PDB entry 6BVK | X-ray diffraction, 1.80 A resolution | chains A and B of the 3 polymer chains in the assembly

== Chain A ==
Protein: GTPase HRas
Source organism: Homo sapiens
Notes: engineered mutation(s): Y64A
Reference sequence: P01112 (RASH_HUMAN); residues 1-166 here = UniProt positions 1-166
Amino-acid sequence (167 residues; each row starts with the number of its first residue; numbering starts at 0):
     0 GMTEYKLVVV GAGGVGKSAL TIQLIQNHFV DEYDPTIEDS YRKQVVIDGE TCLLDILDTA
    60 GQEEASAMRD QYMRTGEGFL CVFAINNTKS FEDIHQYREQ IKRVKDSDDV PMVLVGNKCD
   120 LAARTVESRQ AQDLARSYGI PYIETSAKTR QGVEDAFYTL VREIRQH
Not modelled in the structure: 0
Differences from the reference sequence: expression tag (0); conflict Ala-64 (Tyr in P01112)
Modified positions: Cys-51 (S-hydroxycysteine; CSO)
Swiss-Prot annotation at these positions:
  - region: His-166 (Hypervariable region)
  - motif: Tyr-32 to Tyr-40 (Effector region)
  - binding site (GTP): Gly-13 to Ala-18, Val-29 to Thr-35, Ala-59, Gly-60, Asn-116 to Asp-119, Ser-145 to Lys-147
  - modified residue: Met-1 (N-acetylmethionine), Thr-2 (N-acetylthreonine), Cys-118 (S-nitrosocysteine)
  - glycosylation: Thr-35 (Microbial infection: O-linked (Glc) threonine)
  - natural variant: Gly-12 (G12A: In CSTLO; G12C: In CSTLO; G12D: In CSTLO; G12E: In CSTLO; G12S: In CSTLO and CMEMS; G12V: In CSTLO, bladder carcinoma and CMEMS), Gly-13 (G13C: In CSTLO; G13D: In CSTLO; G13R: In SFM), Gln-22 (Q22K: In CMEMS), Glu-37 (E37EE: In CSTLO), Thr-58 (T58I: In CSTLO), Gln-61 (Q61K: In NMTC2; Q61L: In melanoma), Glu-63 (E63K: In CMEMS), Ser-89 (S89C: Found in a patient with severe fetal hydrops and pleural effusion; uncertain significance), Lys-117 (K117R: In CSTLO), Ala-146 (A146T: In CSTLO; A146V: In CSTLO)
  - mutagenesis: Ser-17 (S17N: Dominant negative. Prevents PLCE1 EGF-induced recruitment to plasma membrane. No effect on subcellular location of isoform 2), Asn-26 (N26G: Loss of interaction with PLCE1; when associated with V-12), Val-29 (V29A: No effect on interaction with PLCE1; when associated with V-12), Tyr-32 (Y32F: Loss of interaction and recruitment to plasma membrane of PLCE1; when associated with V-12), Pro-34 (P34G: No effect on interaction with PLCE1; when associated with V-12), Thr-35 (T35S: Loss of interaction with PLCE1; when associated with V-12), Glu-37 (E37G: No effect on interaction with PLCE1; when associated with V-12), Asp-38 (D38N: No effect on interaction with PLCE1; when associated with V-12), Ser-39 (S39C: No effect on interaction with PLCE1; when associated with V-12), Ala-59 (A59T: Loss of GTPase activity and creation of an autophosphorylation site), Gln-61 (Q61I: Moderately increased transformation of cultured cell lines; Q61R: Promotes interaction with SHOC2 and PP1C; Q61V: Strongly increased transformation of cultured cell lines), Ala-83 (A83T: GTP-binding activity reduced by factor of 30), 4 further mutagenesis entries in UniProt
Bound ions: Mg2+: Ser-17, Thr-35 (together with GMP-PNP)
Residues lining bound ligands: GMP-PNP (GNP; phosphoaminophosphonic acid-guanylate ester): Ala-11, Gly-12, Gly-13, Val-14, Gly-15, Lys-16, Ser-17, Ala-18, Phe-28, Val-29, Asp-30, Glu-31, Tyr-32, Asp-33, Pro-34, Thr-35, Thr-58, Ala-59, Gly-60, Gln-61, Asn-116, Lys-117, Asp-119, Leu-120, Ser-145, Ala-146, Lys-147

== Chain B ==
Protein: Son of sevenless homolog 1
Source organism: Homo sapiens
Reference sequence: Q07889 (SOS1_HUMAN); numbering as in UniProt (aligned over 566-1046)
Amino-acid sequence (482 residues; each row starts with the number of its first residue):
   565 GQMRLPSADV YRFAEPDSEE NIIFEENMQP KAGIPIIKAG TVIKLIERLT YHMYADPNFV
   625 RTFLTTYRSF CKPQELLSLI IERFEIPEPE PTEADRIAIE NGDQPLSAEL KRFRKEYIQP
   685 VQLRVLNVCR HWVEHHFYDF ERDAYLLQRM EEFIGTVRGK AMKKWVESIT KIIQRKKIAR
   745 DNGPGHNITF QSSPPTVEWH ISRPGHIETF DLLTLHPIEI ARQLTLLESD LYRAVQPSEL
   805 VGSVWTKEDK EINSPNLLKM IRHTTNLTLW FEKCIVETEN LEERVAVVSR IIEILQVFQE
   865 LNNFNGVLEV VSAMNSSPVY RLDHTFEQIP SRQKKILEEA HELSEDHYKK YLAKLRSINP
   925 PCVPFFGIYL TNILKTEEGN PEVLKRHGKE LINFSKRRKV AEITGEIQQY QNQPYCLRVE
   985 SDIKRFFENL NPMGNSMEKE FTDYLFNKSL EIEPRNPKPL PRFPKKYSYP LKSPGVRPSN
  1045 PR
Not modelled in the structure: 591-596, 744-750
Differences from the reference sequence: expression tag (565)
Residues lining bound ligands: EAV (N-{1-[(5-chloro-1H-indol-3-yl)methyl]piperidin-4-yl}-6-methyl-L-tryptophanamide): Met-878, Asn-879, Tyr-884, Asp-887, Phe-890, Lys-898, Leu-901, Glu-902, His-905

== How chain A and chain B interact ==
Pairs across the interface (63; chain A residue first):
  Met-1(A) / Arg-920(B)
  Gln-22(A) / Thr-753(B)
  Ile-24(A) / Asn-976(B)
  Gln-25(A) / Ile-752(B)
  Gln-25(A) / Asn-976(B)
  Asn-26(A) / Asn-751(B)
  Asn-26(A) / Ile-752(B)
  Asn-26(A) / Thr-753(B)  hydrogen bond (backbone-backbone)
  Asn-26(A) / Phe-754(B)
  Asn-26(A) / Pro-978(B)
  His-27(A) / Asn-751(B)  hydrogen bond (side chain-backbone)
  Glu-31(A) / Arg-739(B)
  Asp-33(A) / Arg-694(B)  hydrogen bond (backbone-side chain)
  Asp-33(A) / Ser-732(B)
  Asp-33(A) / Ile-736(B)
  Asp-33(A) / Arg-739(B)  salt bridge
  Pro-34(A) / Arg-694(B)
  Pro-34(A) / Trp-729(B)  hydrogen bond (backbone-side chain)
  Pro-34(A) / Ser-732(B)
  Thr-35(A) / Trp-729(B)  hydrogen bond (backbone-side chain)
  Ile-36(A) / Leu-687(B)
  Ile-36(A) / Leu-690(B)
  Ile-36(A) / Asn-691(B)
  Ile-36(A) / Trp-729(B)
  Glu-37(A) / Ala-619(B)
  Glu-37(A) / Pro-621(B)
  Glu-37(A) / Asn-691(B)  hydrogen bond (backbone-side chain)
  Glu-37(A) / His-695(B)
  Asp-38(A) / Arg-694(B)  salt bridge
  Asp-38(A) / His-695(B)  salt bridge
  Ser-39(A) / Pro-621(B)
  Ser-39(A) / Asn-622(B)
  Arg-41(A) / Gln-973(B)
  Lys-42(A) / Gln-973(B)
  Gln-43(A) / Leu-919(B)  hydrogen bond (side chain-backbone)
  Gln-43(A) / Arg-920(B)
  Gln-43(A) / Ile-922(B)  hydrogen bond (side chain-backbone)
  Gln-43(A) / Pro-924(B)
  Gln-43(A) / Gln-973(B)  hydrogen bond (backbone-side chain)
  Gln-43(A) / Tyr-974(B)  hydrogen bond
  Val-44(A) / Asn-923(B)
  Val-45(A) / Ser-921(B)
  Val-45(A) / Ile-922(B)
  Val-45(A) / Asn-923(B)  hydrogen bond (backbone-side chain)
  Thr-50(A) / Arg-920(B)
  Thr-50(A) / Ser-921(B)  hydrogen bond (side chain-backbone)
  Leu-56(A) / Pro-621(B)  hydrophobic
  Gln-61(A) / Lys-728(B)  hydrogen bond
  Gln-61(A) / Trp-729(B)
  Glu-63(A) / Ala-725(B)
  Glu-63(A) / Lys-728(B)  salt bridge
  Glu-63(A) / Trp-729(B)
  Ala-66(A) / Lys-679(B)
  Met-67(A) / Pro-684(B)  hydrophobic
  Met-67(A) / Leu-687(B)  hydrophobic
  Met-67(A) / Arg-688(B)
  Gln-70(A) / Met-617(B)
  Gln-70(A) / Tyr-618(B)
  Gln-70(A) / Ala-619(B)  hydrogen bond (side chain-backbone)
  Gln-70(A) / Arg-688(B)
  Arg-149(A) / Thr-753(B)
  Arg-149(A) / Gln-755(B)  hydrogen bond
  Glu-153(A) / Gln-755(B)
Interface residues without a listed pair, chain A (32 interface residues in all): Ala-64, Arg-73, Lys-147, Thr-148
Interface residues without a listed pair, chain B (36 interface residues in all): Glu-698, Gln-977

== In short ==
The interface between chain A and chain B involves 32 residues on one side and 36 on the other; the contacts
include 15 hydrogen bonds and 4 salt bridges. Polar pairs include Asp-33(A)/Arg-739(B), Asp-38(A)/Arg-694(B)
and Asp-38(A)/His-695(B). Bound to chain A: GMP-PNP.
Here chain A is GTPase HRas and chain B is Son of sevenless homolog 1, both from Homo sapiens. Entry 6BVK
(Ras:SOS:Ras in complex with a small molecule activator) was determined by X-ray diffraction, deposited
together with 6BVI, 6BVJ, 6BVL and 6BVM.
